4Y8L - chains R and S of the 32 polymer chains in the assembly; structure by X-ray diffraction, 2.40 A resolution.

== Chain R ==
Protein: Proteasome subunit alpha type-5
Source organism: Saccharomyces cerevisiae S288c
Notes: EC 3.4.25.1
UniProt: P32379 (PSA5_YEAST); residues -7 to 252 here correspond to UniProt positions 1-260 (UniProt number = residue number + 8)
Amino-acid sequence (260 residues; numbered -7 to 252; the number before each row is that of its first residue; numbers below 1 keep their minus sign (Met-7 is residue -7)):
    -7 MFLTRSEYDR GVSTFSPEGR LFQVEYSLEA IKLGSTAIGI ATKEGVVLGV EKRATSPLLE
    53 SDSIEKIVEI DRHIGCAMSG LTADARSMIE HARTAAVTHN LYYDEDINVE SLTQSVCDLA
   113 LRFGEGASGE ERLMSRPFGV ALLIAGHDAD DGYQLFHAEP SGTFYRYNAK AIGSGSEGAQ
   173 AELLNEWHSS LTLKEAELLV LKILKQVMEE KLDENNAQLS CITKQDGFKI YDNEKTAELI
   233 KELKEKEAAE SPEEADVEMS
Unresolved in the structure: -7 to 0, 118-124, 243-252

== Chain S ==
Protein: Proteasome subunit alpha type-6
Source organism: Saccharomyces cerevisiae S288c
Notes: EC 3.4.25.1
UniProt: P40302 (PSA6_YEAST); residues 0-233 here correspond to UniProt positions 1-234 (UniProt number = residue number + 1)
Amino-acid sequence (234 residues; row label = number of the first residue in the row; numbering starts at 0):
     0 MFRNNYDGDT VTFSPTGRLF QVEYALEAIK QGSVTVGLRS NTHAVLVALK RNADELSSYQ
    60 KKIIKCDEHM GLSLAGLAPD ARVLSNYLRQ QCNYSSLVFN RKLAVERAGH LLCDKAQKNT
   120 QSYGGRPYGV GLLIIGYDKS GAHLLEFQPS GNVTELYGTA IGARSQGAKT YLERTLDTFI
   180 KIDGNPDELI KAGVEAISQS LRDESLTVDN LSIAIVGKDT PFTIYDGEAV AKYI
Unresolved in the structure: 0-2
Curated features (UniProtKB/Swiss-Prot):
  - modified residue: Ser13 (Phosphoserine)
  - cross-link: Lys190 (Glycyl lysine isopeptide (Lys-Gly) (interchain with G-Cter in ubiquitin))

== How chain R and chain S interact ==
Contacting residue pairs - 42 pairs, chain R then chain S:
  Arg2(R) - Gly7(S)
  Ser5(R) - Arg125(S)
  Thr6(R) - Gly7(S)
  Thr6(R) - Gln20(S)
  Phe7(R) - Gln20(S)  hydrogen bond (backbone-side chain)
  Phe7(R) - Tyr23(S)
  Phe7(R) - Leu76(S)  hydrophobic
  Phe7(R) - Arg125(S)
  Phe7(R) - Pro126(S)
  Phe7(R) - Gly128(S)
  Ser8(R) - Tyr23(S)
  Pro9(R) - Tyr23(S)  hydrophobic
  Pro9(R) - Glu26(S)
  Gly11(R) - Tyr23(S)
  Gly11(R) - Ala27(S)
  Leu13(R) - Arg125(S)
  Gln106(R) - Arg81(S)  hydrogen bond
  Asp110(R) - Arg81(S)  salt bridge
  Leu113(R) - Pro78(S)  hydrophobic
  Leu113(R) - Asp79(S)
  Leu113(R) - Arg125(S)
  Ser153(R) - Pro78(S)
  Gly154(R) - Pro78(S)
  Thr155(R) - Gln59(S)
  Phe156(R) - Gln59(S)
  Tyr157(R) - Arg50(S)
  Tyr157(R) - Ala52(S)
  Tyr157(R) - Ser57(S)
  Tyr157(R) - Gln59(S)
  Arg158(R) - Ser56(S)
  Arg158(R) - Ser57(S)  hydrogen bond (backbone-backbone)
  Tyr159(R) - Ala52(S)
  Tyr159(R) - Asp53(S)
  Tyr159(R) - Leu55(S)
  Tyr159(R) - Ser56(S)
  Asn160(R) - Leu55(S)  hydrogen bond (backbone-backbone)
  Ala161(R) - Leu55(S)
  Gln172(R) - Asp53(S)  hydrogen bond
  Gln172(R) - Leu55(S)
  Leu175(R) - Leu55(S)
  Leu176(R) - Glu54(S)
  Leu176(R) - Leu55(S)
Also at the interface, not in a pair above, chain R (26 interface residues in all): Gly3, Glu10, Glu117
Also at the interface, not in a pair above, chain S (26 interface residues in all): Asp6, Ala24, Gln30, Asn51, Tyr122, Gly123

== Overview ==
Chain R and chain S each contribute 26 residues to their interface, with 5 hydrogen bonds and 1 salt bridge.
Among the polar pairs are Asp110(R)-Arg81(S), Phe7(R)-Gln20(S) and Gln106(R)-Arg81(S).
Chain R is Proteasome subunit alpha type-5 and chain S is Proteasome subunit alpha type-6, both from
Saccharomyces cerevisiae S288c; the structure, Yeast 20S proteasome in complex with Ac-APLL-ep, was determined
by X-ray diffraction, deposited together with 4Y69, 4Y6A, 4Y6V, 4Y6Z, 4Y70, 4Y74 and 34 further entries.
